4M7A - chains L and M of the 8 polymer chains in the assembly; structure by X-ray diffraction, 2.78 A resolution.

# Chain L
Molecule: U6 snRNA-associated Sm-like protein LSm5
Source organism: Saccharomyces cerevisiae
Reference sequence: P40089 (LSM5_YEAST); numbering as in UniProt (aligned over 1-93)
Amino-acid sequence (93 residues; row label = number of the first residue in the row):
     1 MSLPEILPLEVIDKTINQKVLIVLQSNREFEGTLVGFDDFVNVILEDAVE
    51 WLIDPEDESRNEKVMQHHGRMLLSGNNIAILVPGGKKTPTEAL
Unresolved in the structure: 1-5, 55-60, 85-93
Swiss-Prot annotation at these positions:
  - mutagenesis: S74 (S74A: Slightly increases affinity for poly-U RNA ends)

# Chain M
Molecule: U6 snRNA-associated Sm-like protein LSm7
Source organism: Saccharomyces cerevisiae
Reference sequence: P53905 (LSM7_YEAST); residue numbers follow UniProt; this construct covers 1-115
Amino-acid sequence (115 residues; row label = number of the first residue in the row):
     1 MHQQHSKSENKPQQQRKKFEGPKREAILDLAKYKDSKIRVKLMGGKLVIG
    51 VLKGYDQLMNLVLDDTVEYMSNPDDENNTELISKNARKLGLTVIRGTILV
   101 SLSSAEGSDVLYMQK
Unresolved in the structure: 1-26, 71-84, 106-115
Swiss-Prot annotation at these positions:
  - mutagenesis: R95 (R95A: Slightly reduces affinity for poly-U RNA ends)

# Chain L / chain M interface
Pairs across the interface - 33 pairs, chain L then chain M:
  I6(L) - K53(M)
  I6(L) - G54(M)
  I6(L) - Y55(M)  hydrogen bond (backbone-backbone)
  I6(L) - V62(M)
  L7(L) - Y55(M)
  P8(L) - Y55(M)
  P8(L) - D56(M)
  P8(L) - N60(M)
  P8(L) - V62(M)  hydrophobic
  V11(L) - V62(M)  hydrophobic
  V11(L) - V93(M)  hydrophobic
  I12(L) - V93(M)  hydrophobic
  L24(L) - K46(M)  hydrogen bond (backbone-side chain)
  Q25(L) - M43(M)
  Q25(L) - G44(M)
  Q25(L) - K46(M)
  S26(L) - K46(M)  hydrogen bond (backbone-side chain)
  E29(L) - R87(M)  salt bridge
  F40(L) - R95(M)  hydrogen bond (backbone-side chain)
  V41(L) - R95(M)
  G75(L) - R95(M)  hydrogen bond (backbone-side chain)
  I78(L) - R95(M)
  A79(L) - I94(M)
  A79(L) - R95(M)  hydrogen bond (backbone-backbone)
  A79(L) - I98(M)  hydrophobic
  I80(L) - E68(M)
  I80(L) - T92(M)
  I80(L) - V93(M)
  L81(L) - T92(M)
  L81(L) - V93(M)  hydrogen bond (backbone-backbone)
  V82(L) - L89(M)  hydrophobic
  V82(L) - T92(M)
  P83(L) - L91(M)
Other interface residues (no listed pair), chain L (23 interface residues in all): L21, V23, I53, D54, N76
Other interface residues (no listed pair), chain M (23 interface residues in all): L42, V48, L61, M70, G90

# Summary
Chain L and chain M each contribute 23 residues to their interface, with 7 hydrogen bonds and 1 salt bridge.
Polar contacts include E29(L)-R87(M), L24(L)-K46(M) and S26(L)-K46(M). Curated annotation (UniProt) lists one
mutagenesis site on chain L; one mutagenesis site on chain M.
Chain L is U6 snRNA-associated Sm-like protein LSm5 and chain M is U6 snRNA-associated Sm-like protein LSm7,
both from Saccharomyces cerevisiae; the structure, Crystal structure of Lsm2-8 complex bound to the 3' end
sequence of U6 snRNA, was determined by X-ray diffraction together with 4M77, 4M78, 4M7D and 4M75 from the
same study.
